Entry 2JHD (X-ray diffraction, 2.30 A resolution); this record covers chain A.

== Chain A ==
Molecule: Micronemal protein 1
Organism: Toxoplasma gondii
Notes: fragment: n-terminal domain, residues 17-262
UniProtKB: O00834 (O00834_TOXGO); residues 1-246 here correspond to UniProt positions 17-262 (UniProt number = residue number + 16)
Amino-acid sequence (246 residues; numbered 1 to 246; the number before each row is that of its first residue):
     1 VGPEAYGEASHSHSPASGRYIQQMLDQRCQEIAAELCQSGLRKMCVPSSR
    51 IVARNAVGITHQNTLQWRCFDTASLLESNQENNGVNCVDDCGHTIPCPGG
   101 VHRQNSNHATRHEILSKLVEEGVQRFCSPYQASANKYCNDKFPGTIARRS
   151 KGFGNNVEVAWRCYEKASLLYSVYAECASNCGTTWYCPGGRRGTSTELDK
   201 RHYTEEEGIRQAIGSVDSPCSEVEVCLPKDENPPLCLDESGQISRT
Not modelled in the structure: 1-12, 240-246
Disulfide bonds: C29-C69, C37-C45, C87-C97, C91-C127, C138-C163, C177-C187, C181-C226, C220-C236
Modified / non-standard residues: Mse24 (selenomethionine; parent Met); Mse44 (selenomethionine; parent Met)
From the paper describing this entry:
  - binding site for N-acetyl-alpha-neuraminic acid: K200 to E205
  - mutagenesis - T110A/T204A: abolished binding to host cells

== Summary ==
From the paper: a binding site for N-acetyl-alpha-neuraminic acid at K200; T110A/T204A abolish binding to host
cells.
Chain A is Micronemal protein 1 (Toxoplasma gondii); the structure, Crystal structure of Toxoplasma gondii
micronemal protein 1 bound to 3'-sialyl-N-acetyllactosamine, was determined by X-ray diffraction, deposited
together with 2JH1 and 2JH7.
